1U0W - chains A and B; structure by X-ray diffraction, 2.00 A resolution.

[Chain A (and B)]
Name: Chalcone synthase 2
Source organism: Medicago sativa
Notes: EC 2.3.1.74; chain B of this document is another copy of the same molecule, construct and numbering; everything in this record applies to it too
UniProtKB: P30074 (CHS2_MEDSA); residue numbers follow UniProt; this construct covers 1-389
Sequence (393 residues; numbered -3 to 389; the number before each row is that of its first residue; numbers below 1 keep their minus sign (Gly-3 is residue -3)):
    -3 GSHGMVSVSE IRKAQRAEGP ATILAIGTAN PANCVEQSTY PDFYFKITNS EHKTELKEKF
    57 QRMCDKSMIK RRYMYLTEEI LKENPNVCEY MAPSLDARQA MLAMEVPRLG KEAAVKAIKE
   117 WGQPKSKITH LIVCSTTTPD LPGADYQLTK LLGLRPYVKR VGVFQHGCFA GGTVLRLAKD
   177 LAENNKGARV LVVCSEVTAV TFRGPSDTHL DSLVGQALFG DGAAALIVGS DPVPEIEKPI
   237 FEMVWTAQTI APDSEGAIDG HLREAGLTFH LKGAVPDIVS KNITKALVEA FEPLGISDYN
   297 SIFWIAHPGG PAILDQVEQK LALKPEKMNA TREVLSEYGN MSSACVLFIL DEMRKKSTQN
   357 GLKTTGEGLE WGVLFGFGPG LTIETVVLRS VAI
Disordered / not traced: -3 to 1
Construct notes: cloning artifact (-3 to 0); engineered mutation Ala96 (Asp in P30074), Leu98 (Val in P30074), Ala99 (Val in P30074), Met100 (Val in P30074), Ser131 (Thr in P30074), Thr133 (Ser in P30074), Thr134 (Gly in P30074), Pro135 (Val in P30074), Leu137 (Met in P30074), Val157 (Tyr in P30074), Gly158 (Met in P30074), Val159 (Met in P30074), Phe160 (Tyr in P30074), His162 (Gln in P30074), Lys268 (Leu in P30074), Gly269 (Lys in P30074), Ala270 (Asp in P30074), Asp273 (Gly in P30074)
Residues lining bound ligands: resveratrol (STL): Thr132, Cys164, Glu192, Val193, Thr194, Val196, Thr197, Phe215, Gly216, Asp217, Ile254, Asp255, Gly256, Leu263, Thr264, Phe265, Asn336, Met337, Ser338, Pro375
Swiss-Prot annotation at these positions:
  - active site: Cys164 (Acyl-thioester intermediate)
  - binding site (CoA): Lys55 to Lys62, Ala308
  - binding site (substrate): Thr197, Gly216, Asp217
What the authors report for this chain:
  - binding site for resveratrol: Phe265
  - conformationally variable residues (side-chain flip): Phe265
  - catalytic residues: Thr132, Glu192, Ser338 (proposed by the authors, not directly observed)
  - mutagenesis - S131A, T132A, E192Q: decreased catalytic activity
  - mutagenesis - E192Q: decreased stability

[Chain A / chain B interface]
Residue-residue contacts (134; chain A residue first):
  Val2(A) with Leu290(B); Trp367(B)
  Val4(A) with Pro16(B), hydrophobic; Glu238(B); Val240(B), hydrophobic; Trp367(B), hydrophobic; Arg385(B)
  Ile7(A) with Val240(B), hydrophobic
  Arg8(A) with Pro16(B); Lys175(B); Glu179(B), salt bridge
  Gln11(A) with Lys175(B), hydrogen bond; Val240(B), hydrogen bond (side chain-backbone); Trp241(B)
  Arg12(A) with Arg12(B); Ala13(B), hydrogen bond (side chain-backbone); Glu14(B), hydrogen bond (side chain-backbone); Glu179(B)
  Ala13(A) with Arg12(B), hydrogen bond (backbone-side chain)
  Glu14(A) with Arg8(B); Arg12(B), hydrogen bond (backbone-side chain)
  Gly15(A) with Arg8(B)
  Pro16(A) with Val4(B), hydrophobic; Arg8(B)
  Pro89(A) with Glu260(B)
  Ser90(A) with Glu260(B)
  Leu91(A) with Leu91(B), hydrophobic; Arg259(B); Glu260(B), hydrogen bond (backbone-side chain)
  Asp92(A) with Arg259(B); Glu260(B), hydrogen bond (side chain-backbone)
  Gln95(A) with Leu258(B), hydrogen bond (side chain-backbone); Arg259(B)
  Thr134(A) with Gln161(B), hydrogen bond (backbone-side chain)
  Pro135(A) with Gln161(B); His257(B); Leu258(B), hydrogen bond (backbone-backbone); Arg259(B), hydrogen bond (backbone-side chain)
  Asp136(A) with Gln161(B), hydrogen bond (backbone-side chain); Gly256(B); His257(B), salt bridge; Arg259(B), salt bridge
  Leu137(A) with Gln161(B); His162(B); Gly163(B); Asp255(B); Gly256(B), hydrogen bond (backbone-backbone); Leu263(B), hydrophobic
  Pro138(A) with Pro375(B), hydrophobic
  Gly139(A) with Gln161(B)
  Tyr142(A) with Ile246(B), hydrophobic; Glu251(B), hydrogen bond; Gly376(B), hydrogen bond (side chain-backbone)
  Lys146(A) with Glu251(B), salt bridge
  Pro152(A) with Thr245(B), hydrogen bond (backbone-side chain); Ile246(B), hydrogen bond (backbone-backbone)
  Tyr153(A) with Gln244(B); Thr245(B)
  Val154(A) with Gln244(B)
  Lys155(A) with Arg172(B); Thr242(B); Gln244(B)
  Arg156(A) with Arg172(B), hydrogen bond (backbone-side chain); Gln244(B), hydrogen bond (backbone-side chain); Ile246(B); Thr378(B), hydrogen bond
  Val157(A) with His162(B)
  Gly158(A) with His162(B), hydrogen bond (backbone-side chain)
  Phe160(A) with Phe160(B)
  Gln161(A) with Thr134(B), hydrogen bond (side chain-backbone); Pro135(B); Asp136(B), hydrogen bond (side chain-backbone); Leu137(B); Gly139(B); Gln161(B)
  His162(A) with Gly158(B), hydrogen bond (side chain-backbone)
  Gly163(A) with Leu137(B)
  Arg172(A) with Lys155(B); Arg156(B), hydrogen bond (side chain-backbone); Val157(B)
  Leu173(A) with Val157(B), hydrophobic
  Lys175(A) with Arg8(B); Gln11(B), hydrogen bond; Asn180(B)
  Asp176(A) with Leu177(B); Asn180(B), hydrogen bond; Asn181(B), hydrogen bond
  Leu177(A) with Asp176(B)
  Glu179(A) with Arg8(B), salt bridge; Arg12(B); Asn180(B), hydrogen bond
  Asn180(A) with Asp176(B), hydrogen bond; Glu179(B), hydrogen bond; Asn180(B)
  Asn181(A) with Asp176(B), hydrogen bond
  Glu238(A) with Val4(B)
  Val240(A) with Gln11(B), hydrogen bond (backbone-side chain)
  Trp241(A) with Gln11(B)
  Thr242(A) with Lys155(B)
  Gln244(A) with Tyr153(B); Val154(B); Lys155(B); Arg156(B), hydrogen bond (side chain-backbone)
  Thr245(A) with Pro152(B); Tyr153(B)
  Ile246(A) with Tyr142(B), hydrophobic; Pro152(B), hydrogen bond (backbone-backbone); Arg156(B)
  Glu251(A) with Tyr142(B); Lys146(B), salt bridge
  Asp255(A) with Leu137(B); Pro138(B)
  Gly256(A) with Asp136(B); Leu137(B), hydrogen bond (backbone-backbone)
  His257(A) with Asp136(B), salt bridge
  Leu258(A) with Gln95(B), hydrogen bond (backbone-side chain); Pro135(B), hydrogen bond (backbone-backbone); Leu258(B), hydrophobic
  Arg259(A) with Leu91(B); Asp92(B); Gln95(B); Pro135(B), hydrogen bond (side chain-backbone); Asp136(B), salt bridge
  Glu260(A) with Pro89(B); Ser90(B); Leu91(B), hydrogen bond (side chain-backbone); Asp92(B), hydrogen bond (backbone-side chain); Glu260(B)
  Leu263(A) with Leu137(B), hydrophobic
  Pro375(A) with Pro138(B), hydrophobic
  Gly376(A) with Pro138(B); Tyr142(B), hydrogen bond (backbone-side chain)
  Thr378(A) with Arg156(B), hydrogen bond
  Arg385(A) with Val4(B)
Other interface residues (no listed pair), chain A (67 interface residues in all): Thr132, Thr145, Thr169, Ala243, Ile254, Trp367
Other interface residues (no listed pair), chain B (69 interface residues in all): Val2, Ile7, Gly15, Thr132, Gln143, Leu173, Met239, Ala243, Ile254, Pro289

[In short]
Chain A and chain B form an interface of 67 and 69 residues respectively; the contacts include 44 hydrogen
bonds and 8 salt bridges. Among the polar pairs are Arg8(A)-Glu179(B), Asp136(A)-His257(B) and
Asp136(A)-Arg259(B). Chain A binds resveratrol. The paper reports catalytic residues Thr132(A), Glu192(A) and
Ser338(A); S131A, T132A and E192Q of chain A reduce catalytic activity.
Both chains are Chalcone synthase 2 (Medicago sativa). Entry 1U0W (An Aldol Switch Discovered in Stilbene
Synthases Mediates Cyclization Specificity of Type III Polyketide Synthases: 18xCHS+resveratrol ...) was
determined by X-ray diffraction (same publication as 1U0U and 1U0V).
